4LZO - chains A and B; structure by X-ray diffraction, 3.31 A resolution.

Chain A (and B):
Name: Ribose-phosphate pyrophosphokinase 1
Source organism: Homo sapiens
Notes: EC 2.7.6.1; chain B of this document is another copy of the same molecule, construct and numbering; everything in this record applies to it too
Reference sequence: P60891 (PRPS1_HUMAN); numbering as in UniProt (aligned over 1-318)
Chain sequence (326 residues; row label = number of the first residue in the row):
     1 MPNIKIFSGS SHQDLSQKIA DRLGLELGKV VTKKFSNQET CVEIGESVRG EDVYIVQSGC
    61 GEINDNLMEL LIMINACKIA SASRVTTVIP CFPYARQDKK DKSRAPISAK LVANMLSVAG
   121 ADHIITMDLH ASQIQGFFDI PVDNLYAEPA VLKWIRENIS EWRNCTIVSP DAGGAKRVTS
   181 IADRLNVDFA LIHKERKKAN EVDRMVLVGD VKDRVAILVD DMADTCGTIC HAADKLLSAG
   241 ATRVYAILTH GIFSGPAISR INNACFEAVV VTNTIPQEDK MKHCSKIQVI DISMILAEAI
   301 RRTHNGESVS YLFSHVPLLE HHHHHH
Disordered / not traced: 1-2, 196-202, 314-326 (chain B: 1-2, 196-202, 318-326)
Differences from the reference sequence: engineered mutation T87 (Ala in P60891); expression tag (319-326)
Curated features (UniProtKB/Swiss-Prot):
  - region: K212 to G227 (Binding of phosphoribosylpyrophosphate)
  - binding site (ATP): R96 to D101, H130
  - binding site (Mg(2+)): D128, H130, D139, D143
From the paper describing this entry:
  - mutagenesis - F35A, K99A, H130A, K194A, R196A: abolished catalytic activity
  - disease-associated variants - D183H, A190V, H193L, H193Q: increased catalytic activity (citing earlier work)
  - catalytic residues: K99 (proposed by the authors, not directly observed)
  - disease-associated variants - E43T, D65N, Q133P: decreased catalytic activity (citing earlier work)
  - disease-associated variants - D52H: decreased binding to ADP (citing earlier work)
  - disease-associated variants - G306R: decreased catalytic activity (proposed by the authors, not directly observed)

How chain A and chain B interact:
Contacting residue pairs (87):
  F35(A) - R96(B)
  F35(A) - Q97(B)
  S36(A) - S254(B)  hydrogen bond
  S36(A) - G255(B)  hydrogen bond (side chain-backbone)
  N37(A) - R96(B)  hydrogen bond
  N37(A) - D224(B)  hydrogen bond
  N37(A) - I252(B)
  N37(A) - S254(B)
  Q38(A) - G61(B)
  Q38(A) - E62(B)
  Q38(A) - I63(B)
  Q38(A) - N64(B)
  E39(A) - I63(B)
  E39(A) - Y94(B)
  E39(A) - R96(B)  salt bridge
  E39(A) - Q97(B)  hydrogen bond
  T40(A) - N64(B)  hydrogen bond
  T40(A) - Y94(B)  hydrogen bond (backbone-side chain)
  T40(A) - Q97(B)
  V42(A) - P106(B)
  E43(A) - S103(B)  hydrogen bond
  E43(A) - A105(B)
  I44(A) - R104(B)  hydrogen bond (backbone-backbone)
  E46(A) - R104(B)  hydrogen bond (backbone-side chain)
  S47(A) - R104(B)
  G61(A) - Q38(B)
  E62(A) - K34(B)  salt bridge
  E62(A) - E62(B)
  E62(A) - D65(B)
  I63(A) - N37(B)
  I63(A) - Q38(B)
  I63(A) - E39(B)
  N64(A) - Q38(B)
  N64(A) - T40(B)  hydrogen bond
  N64(A) - N64(B)
  N64(A) - D65(B)  hydrogen bond
  N64(A) - M68(B)
  D65(A) - E62(B)
  D65(A) - N64(B)
  L67(A) - M68(B)  hydrophobic
  M68(A) - N64(B)
  M68(A) - L67(B)  hydrophobic
  M68(A) - M115(B)  hydrophobic
  L71(A) - L111(B)
  L71(A) - M115(B)  hydrophobic
  I72(A) - Y94(B)  hydrophobic
  I72(A) - P106(B)  hydrophobic
  I72(A) - S108(B)
  I72(A) - L111(B)  hydrophobic
  N75(A) - P106(B)
  N75(A) - I107(B)
  I79(A) - K100(B)  hydrogen bond (backbone-side chain)
  I79(A) - A105(B)
  A80(A) - R104(B)
  Y94(A) - E39(B)
  Y94(A) - T40(B)  hydrogen bond (side chain-backbone)
  Y94(A) - M68(B)
  Y94(A) - I72(B)  hydrophobic
  R96(A) - N37(B)
  R96(A) - E39(B)  salt bridge
  Q97(A) - F35(B)
  Q97(A) - E39(B)  hydrogen bond
  Q97(A) - T40(B)
  K100(A) - I79(B)  hydrogen bond (side chain-backbone)
  R104(A) - I44(B)  hydrogen bond (side chain-backbone)
  R104(A) - G45(B)
  R104(A) - E46(B)
  R104(A) - S47(B)
  P106(A) - V42(B)
  P106(A) - I72(B)  hydrophobic
  P106(A) - N75(B)
  I107(A) - N75(B)  hydrogen bond (backbone-side chain)
  I107(A) - I79(B)
  S108(A) - I72(B)
  L111(A) - L71(B)
  L111(A) - I72(B)
  L111(A) - N75(B)
  M115(A) - M68(B)  hydrophobic
  M115(A) - L71(B)  hydrophobic
  M115(A) - M115(B)  hydrophobic
  V118(A) - V118(B)  hydrophobic
  D224(A) - S36(B)
  D224(A) - N37(B)
  I252(A) - N37(B)
  S254(A) - S36(B)  hydrogen bond
  S254(A) - N37(B)
  G255(A) - S36(B)
Other interface residues (no listed pair), chain A (45 interface residues in all): G45, A76, S103, A105, N114, A119, T225
Other interface residues (no listed pair), chain B (45 interface residues in all): E43, A76, N114, A119, T225

Overview:
The chain A/chain B interface involves 45 residues from each chain; the contacts include 19 hydrogen bonds and
3 salt bridges. Polar contacts include E39(A)-R96(B), E62(A)-K34(B) and S36(A)-S254(B). The paper reports the
catalytic residue K99(A); F35A, K99A and H130A of chain A, among others, abolish catalytic activity; 14
substitutions were tested in all.
Both chains are Ribose-phosphate pyrophosphokinase 1 (Homo sapiens). Entry 4LZO (Crystal structure of human
PRS1 A87T mutant) was determined by X-ray diffraction together with 4LYG, 4LZN, 4M0P, 4M0U and 3S5J from the
same study.
